Entry 3Q5R (X-ray diffraction, 3.05 A resolution); this record covers chains A and B.

== Chain A ==
Molecule: Multidrug-efflux transporter 1 regulator
From: Bacillus subtilis
UniProt: P39075 (BMRR_BACSU); numbering as in UniProt (aligned over 1-278)
Amino-acid sequence (284 residues; row label = number of the first residue in the row):
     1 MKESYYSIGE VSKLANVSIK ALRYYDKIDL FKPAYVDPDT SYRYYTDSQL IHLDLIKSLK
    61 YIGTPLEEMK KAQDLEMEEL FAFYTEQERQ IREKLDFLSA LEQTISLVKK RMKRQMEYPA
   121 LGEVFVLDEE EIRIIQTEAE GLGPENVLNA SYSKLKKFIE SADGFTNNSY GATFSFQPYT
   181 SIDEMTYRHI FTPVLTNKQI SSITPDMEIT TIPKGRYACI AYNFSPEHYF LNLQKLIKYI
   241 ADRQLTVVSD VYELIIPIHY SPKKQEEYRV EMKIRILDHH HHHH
Unresolved in the structure: 1-2, 278-284
Construct notes: conflict Leu142 (Ile in P39075), Leu277 (Ala in P39075), Asp278 (Glu in P39075); expression tag (279-284)
Ligand contacts: kanamycin a (KAN): Ile51, Pro144, Glu145, Val147, Leu148, Asn149, Tyr152, Tyr170, Ile182, Tyr187, Phe224, Pro226, Tyr229, Glu253, Ile255, Tyr268
Swiss-Prot annotation at these positions:
  - DNA-binding region: Ile8 to Lys27 (H-T-H motif)
From the paper describing this entry:
  - binding site for kanamycin a: Asn149, Glu253

== Chain B ==
Molecule: 23 bp promoter DNA
Sequence (23 nucleotides; numbered -12 to 12; 2 numbers in that range are skipped by the numbering (no residue carries them; nothing is unmodelled there); the number before each row is that of its first residue; numbers below 1 keep their minus sign (DG-12 is residue -12)):
   -12 GACCCTCCCC T
     1 TAGGGGAGGG TC

== Chain A / chain B interface ==
Contacting residue pairs (13):
  Ser7(A) - DC-9(B)  hydrogen bond to the phosphate
  Ile8(A) - DC-9(B)  phosphate contact
  Ile8(A) - DC-8(B)  phosphate contact
  Gly9(A) - DC-9(B)  hydrogen bond to the phosphate
  Arg23(A) - DC-8(B)  salt bridge to the phosphate
  Arg23(A) - DT-7(B)  base contact
  Thr40(A) - DC-8(B)  sugar contact
  Ser41(A) - DC-8(B)  sugar contact
  Tyr42(A) - DC-10(B)  hydrogen bond to the base
  Tyr42(A) - DC-9(B)  sugar contact
  Tyr42(A) - DC-8(B)  sugar contact
  Arg43(A) - DC-8(B)  salt bridge to the phosphate
  Arg43(A) - DT-7(B)  salt bridge to the phosphate
Interface residues without a listed pair, chain A (10 interface residues in all): Glu10, Ile19

== In short ==
The interface between chain A and chain B involves 10 residues on one side and 4 on the other, with 3 hydrogen
bonds and 3 salt bridges. Polar pairs include Tyr42(A)-DC-10(B), Ser7(A)-DC-9(B) and Gly9(A)-DC-9(B). Bound to
chain A: kanamycin a. The paper reports a binding site for kanamycin a at Asn149(A) and Glu253(A).
Chain A is Multidrug-efflux transporter 1 regulator (Bacillus subtilis) and chain B is 23 bp promoter DNA; the
structure, Crystal structure of BmrR bound to Kanamycin, was determined by X-ray diffraction together with
3Q1M, 3Q2Y, 3Q3D, 3Q5P and 3Q5S from the same study.
